Entry 8EEQ (electron microscopy, 6.30 A resolution (low resolution: residue-level contacts below are approximate; hydrogen-bond / salt-bridge calls are withheld)); this record covers chains B and D of the 4 polymer chains in the assembly.

# Chain B (and D)
Molecule: Anion exchange protein
From: Bos taurus
Notes: chain D of this document is another copy of the same molecule, construct and numbering; everything in this record applies to it too
Reference sequence: Q9XSW5 (Q9XSW5_BOVIN); residues 1-930 here = UniProt positions 1-930
Amino-acid sequence (930 residues; row label = number of the first residue in the row):
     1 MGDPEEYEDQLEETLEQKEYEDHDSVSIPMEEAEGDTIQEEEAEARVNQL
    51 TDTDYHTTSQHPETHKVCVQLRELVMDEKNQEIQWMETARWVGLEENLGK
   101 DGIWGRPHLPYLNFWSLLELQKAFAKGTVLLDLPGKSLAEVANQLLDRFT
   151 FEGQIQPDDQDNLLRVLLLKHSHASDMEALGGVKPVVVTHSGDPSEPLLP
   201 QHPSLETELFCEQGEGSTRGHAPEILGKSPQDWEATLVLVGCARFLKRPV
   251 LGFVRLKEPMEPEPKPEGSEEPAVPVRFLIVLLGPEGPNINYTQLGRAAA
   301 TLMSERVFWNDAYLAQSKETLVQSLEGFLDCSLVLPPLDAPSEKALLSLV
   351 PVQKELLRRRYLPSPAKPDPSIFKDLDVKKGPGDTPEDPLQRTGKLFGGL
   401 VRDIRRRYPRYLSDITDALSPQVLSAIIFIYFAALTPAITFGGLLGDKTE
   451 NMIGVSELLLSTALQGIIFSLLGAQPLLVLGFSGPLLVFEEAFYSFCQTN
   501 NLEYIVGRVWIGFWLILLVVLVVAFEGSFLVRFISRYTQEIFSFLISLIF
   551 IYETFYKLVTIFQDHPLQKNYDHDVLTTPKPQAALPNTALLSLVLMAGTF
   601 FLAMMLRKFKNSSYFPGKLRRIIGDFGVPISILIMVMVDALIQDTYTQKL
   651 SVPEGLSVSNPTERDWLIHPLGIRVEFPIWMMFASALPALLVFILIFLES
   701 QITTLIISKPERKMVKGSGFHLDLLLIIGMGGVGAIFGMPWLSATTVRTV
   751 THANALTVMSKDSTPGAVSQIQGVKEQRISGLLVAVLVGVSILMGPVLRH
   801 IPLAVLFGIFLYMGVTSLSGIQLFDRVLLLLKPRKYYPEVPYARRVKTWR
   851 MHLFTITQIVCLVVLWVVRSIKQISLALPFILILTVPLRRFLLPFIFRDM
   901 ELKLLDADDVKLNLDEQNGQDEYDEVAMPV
Unresolved in the structure: 1-66, 191-193, 213-227, 264-269, 363-930
Reported in the primary citation:
  - disease-associated variants - R748C, T749P, H752R (citing earlier work)

# Interface between chain B and chain D
Residue-residue contacts (61):
  Leu109(B) - Ala340(D)
  Leu109(B) - Ser342(D)
  Leu109(B) - Ala345(D)
  Pro110(B) - Leu338(D)
  Tyr111(B) - Leu335(D)
  Tyr111(B) - Ala345(D)
  Tyr111(B) - Leu346(D)
  Tyr111(B) - Leu349(D)
  Leu112(B) - Leu333(D)
  Leu112(B) - Val334(D)
  Leu112(B) - Pro336(D)
  Asn113(B) - Leu333(D)
  Phe114(B) - Phe114(D)
  Phe114(B) - Gln121(D)
  Phe114(B) - Val334(D)
  Trp115(B) - Leu329(D)
  Trp115(B) - Asp330(D)
  Leu117(B) - Val334(D)
  Leu118(B) - Phe114(D)
  Leu118(B) - Leu118(D)
  Gln121(B) - Phe114(D)
  Leu205(B) - Val352(D)
  Leu209(B) - Val352(D)
  Asn289(B) - Asp330(D)
  Glu305(B) - Pro337(D)
  Glu305(B) - Leu338(D)
  Glu305(B) - Asp339(D)
  Phe328(B) - Pro336(D)
  Phe328(B) - Pro337(D)
  Asp330(B) - Trp115(D)
  Cys331(B) - Pro337(D)
  Ser332(B) - Leu335(D)
  Ser332(B) - Pro336(D)
  Ser332(B) - Pro337(D)
  Leu333(B) - Leu335(D)
  Val334(B) - Tyr111(D)
  Val334(B) - Leu112(D)
  Val334(B) - Val334(D)
  Val334(B) - Leu335(D)
  Leu335(B) - Tyr111(D)
  Leu335(B) - Leu333(D)
  Pro336(B) - Pro110(D)
  Pro336(B) - Tyr111(D)
  Pro337(B) - Cys331(D)
  Leu338(B) - Leu109(D)
  Leu338(B) - Tyr111(D)
  Leu338(B) - Gln353(D)
  Leu338(B) - Leu357(D)
  Asp339(B) - Tyr361(D)
  Glu343(B) - Leu347(D)
  Leu346(B) - Leu347(D)
  Leu346(B) - Val350(D)
  Leu347(B) - Glu343(D)
  Leu349(B) - Tyr111(D)
  Val350(B) - Glu343(D)
  Val352(B) - Leu209(D)
  Gln353(B) - Pro341(D)
  Leu357(B) - Leu338(D)
  Leu357(B) - Asp339(D)
  Leu357(B) - Pro341(D)
  Tyr361(B) - Asp339(D)
Also at the interface, not in a pair above, chain B (40 interface residues in all): Phe210, Thr301, Ser304, Arg306, Ala340, Pro341
Also at the interface, not in a pair above, chain D (36 interface residues in all): Asn113, Glu326, Ser332, Ser348

# Summary
Chain B and chain D form an interface of 40 and 36 residues respectively.
Both chains are Anion exchange protein (Bos taurus). Entry 8EEQ (CryoEM structures of bAE1 captured in
multiple states) was determined by electron microscopy together with 8D9N and 8E34 from the same study.
